Entry 1IBT (X-ray diffraction, 2.60 A resolution); this record covers chains E and F of the 6 polymer chains in the assembly.

# Chain E
Name: Histidine decarboxylase beta chain
From: Lactobacillus sp
Notes: EC 4.1.1.22; fragment: beta chain (residues 1-81)
Reference sequence: P00862 (DCHS_LACS3); residues 1-81 here = UniProt positions 1-81
Sequence (81 residues; each row starts with the number of its first residue):
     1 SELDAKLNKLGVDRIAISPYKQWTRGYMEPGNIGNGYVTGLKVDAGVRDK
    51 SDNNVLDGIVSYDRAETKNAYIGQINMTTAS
Sequence notes: engineered mutation Asn53 (Asp in P00862), Asn54 (Asp in P00862)
From the paper describing this entry:
  - mutagenesis - I59A: abolished catalytic activity (citing earlier work)

# Chain F
Name: Histidine decarboxylase alpha chain
From: Lactobacillus sp
Notes: EC 4.1.1.22; fragment: alpha chain (residues 82-310)
Reference sequence: P00862 (DCHS_LACS3); aligned to UniProt positions 83-311 over residues 82-310 (the alignment contains insertions or deletions, so no single offset holds)
Sequence (229 residues; row label = number of the first residue in the row):
    82 XFTGVQGRVIGYDILRSPEVDKAKPLFTETQWDGSELPIYDAKPLQDALV
   132 EYFGTEQDRRHYPAPGSFIVCANKGVTAERPKNDADMKPGQGYGVWSAIA
   182 ISFAKDPTKDSSMFVEDAGVWETPNEDELLEYLEGRRKAMAKSIAECGQD
   232 AHASFESSWIGFAYTMMEPGQIGNAITVAPYVSLPIDSIPGGSILTPDKD
   282 MEIMENLTMPEWLEKMGYKSLSANNALKY
Sequence notes: modified residue (82)
Modified residues: PYR (pyruvic acid) at position 82
Curated features (UniProtKB/Swiss-Prot):
  - active site: Glu197 (Proton donor)
From the paper describing this entry:
  - catalytic residues: Glu197 (citing earlier work)

# Interface between chain E and chain F
Pairs across the interface (164; chain E residue first):
  Ser1(E) with Glu283(F); Glu286(F), hydrogen bond (backbone-side chain)
  Leu3(E) with Thr189(F)
  Asp4(E) with Arg89(F), salt bridge; Glu286(F)
  Leu7(E) with Val86(F); Thr189(F)
  Val12(E) with Val86(F); Gln87(F)
  Arg14(E) with Val86(F); Gln87(F); Gly88(F), hydrogen bond (side chain-backbone); Arg89(F), hydrogen bond (backbone-side chain); Asp94(F), salt bridge; Met282(F); Glu286(F), salt bridge
  Ile15(E) with Pro278(F), hydrophobic; Met282(F), hydrophobic
  Ala16(E) with Val263(F); Ser264(F); Leu265(F), hydrogen bond (backbone-backbone); Met282(F)
  Ile17(E) with Ser264(F); Leu265(F); Ile267(F), hydrophobic; Ile270(F), hydrophobic; Asp281(F); Met282(F), hydrophobic
  Ser18(E) with Ser264(F); Leu265(F), hydrogen bond (backbone-backbone); Pro266(F)
  Tyr20(E) with Ala145(F), hydrophobic; Pro266(F)
  Lys21(E) with Asp268(F), salt bridge
  Gln22(E) with Arg140(F), hydrogen bond (side chain-backbone); Arg141(F), hydrogen bond (side chain-backbone); His142(F), hydrogen bond (backbone-side chain); Tyr143(F); Pro266(F); Asp268(F), hydrogen bond (backbone-side chain)
  Trp23(E) with Tyr143(F), hydrogen bond; Ala145(F); Pro146(F); Pro266(F)
  Thr24(E) with Tyr133(F); Phe134(F); His142(F), hydrogen bond (side chain-backbone); Tyr143(F), hydrogen bond (backbone-backbone); Pro144(F); Ala145(F), hydrogen bond (backbone-backbone); Ser264(F); Pro266(F)
  Arg25(E) with Ile150(F); Val263(F); Ser264(F), hydrogen bond (backbone-backbone)
  Gly26(E) with Phe149(F); Ile150(F); Tyr262(F)
  Tyr27(E) with Gln87(F), hydrogen bond; Tyr262(F), hydrogen bond (backbone-backbone)
  Glu29(E) with Ser148(F); Phe149(F), hydrogen bond (side chain-backbone)
  Asn32(E) with Ser264(F), hydrogen bond
  Ile33(E) with Ile275(F), hydrophobic; Pro278(F), hydrophobic
  Asn35(E) with Gln87(F), hydrogen bond (backbone-side chain)
  Gly36(E) with Gln87(F)
  Tyr37(E) with Thr84(F); Gly85(F), hydrogen bond (side chain-backbone); Gln87(F), hydrogen bond (backbone-backbone); Gly88(F); Arg89(F), hydrogen bond (backbone-backbone); Tyr262(F), hydrophobic; Val263(F)
  Val38(E) with Arg89(F); Ile91(F), hydrophobic; Pro261(F); Tyr262(F); Val263(F), hydrogen bond (backbone-backbone)
  Thr39(E) with Thr84(F); Arg89(F), hydrogen bond (backbone-backbone); Val90(F); Ile91(F), hydrogen bond (backbone-backbone); Phe195(F); Ala260(F); Pro261(F), hydrogen bond (side chain-backbone); Tyr262(F)
  Gly40(E) with Leu130(F); Ala260(F); Pro261(F)
  Leu41(E) with Gln127(F); Leu130(F); Ile182(F), hydrophobic; Phe195(F), hydrophobic; Val259(F)
  Lys42(E) with Thr258(F); Val259(F), hydrogen bond (backbone-backbone)
  Val43(E) with Gln127(F); Ile180(F), hydrophobic; Ala244(F); Ile257(F); Thr258(F); Tyr310(F)
  Asp44(E) with Ala244(F); Ala256(F); Ile257(F), hydrogen bond (backbone-backbone); Lys309(F), salt bridge; Tyr310(F)
  Ala45(E) with Tyr245(F); Asn255(F); Ala256(F), hydrophobic
  Gly46(E) with Gly254(F); Asn255(F), hydrogen bond (backbone-backbone)
  Val47(E) with Thr246(F); Ile253(F); Gly254(F)
  Arg48(E) with Ile253(F), hydrogen bond (backbone-backbone)
  Asp49(E) with Gly251(F)
  Lys50(E) with Glu160(F); Gly251(F), hydrogen bond (backbone-backbone)
  Asp57(E) with Ile253(F)
  Gly58(E) with Asn255(F)
  Ser61(E) with Asn255(F), hydrogen bond
  Tyr62(E) with Asn154(F), hydrogen bond; Asn255(F); Ile257(F), hydrophobic
  Ala65(E) with Ile257(F), hydrophobic
  Thr67(E) with Glu137(F)
  Asn69(E) with Gly135(F); Thr136(F); Leu308(F); Lys309(F), hydrogen bond (side chain-backbone); Tyr310(F)
  Ala70(E) with Leu130(F), hydrophobic; Gly135(F)
  Tyr71(E) with Phe134(F); Gly135(F), hydrogen bond (backbone-backbone); Thr136(F); Glu137(F); Arg140(F), hydrogen bond; Tyr143(F); Pro144(F)
  Ile72(E) with Phe134(F), hydrophobic
  Gln74(E) with Pro146(F); Gly147(F), hydrogen bond (backbone-backbone)
  Ile75(E) with Pro144(F), hydrophobic; Ala145(F); Ser148(F); Ile150(F), hydrophobic
  Asn76(E) with Gly147(F); Ser148(F), hydrogen bond (backbone-backbone); Phe149(F); Ile150(F)
  Met77(E) with Ile150(F); Cys152(F), hydrophobic; Asn154(F), hydrogen bond
  Thr78(E) with Ile150(F), hydrogen bond (backbone-backbone); Val151(F); Cys152(F), hydrogen bond (backbone-backbone)
  Thr79(E) with Cys152(F); Asn154(F), hydrogen bond
  Ala80(E) with Cys152(F), hydrogen bond (backbone-backbone); Ala153(F)
  Ser81(E) with PYR_82(F)
Interface residues without a listed pair, chain E (61 interface residues in all): Leu10, Asp13, Pro19, Met28, Glu66, Lys68
Interface residues without a listed pair, chain F (81 interface residues in all): Phe83, Ile95, Ala123, Leu126, Val131, Thr158, Ser178, Ala179, Pro188, Gly242, Phe243, Met248, Gln252, Asp279

# Overview
Chain E and chain F form an interface of 61 and 81 residues respectively, with 43 hydrogen bonds and 5 salt
bridges. Polar contacts include Asp4(E)-Arg89(F), Arg14(E)-Asp94(F) and Arg14(E)-Glu286(F). From UniProt:
active-site residue Glu197(F) on chain F. The paper reports the catalytic residue Glu197(F); I59A of chain E
abolishes catalytic activity.
Here chain E is Histidine decarboxylase beta chain and chain F is Histidine decarboxylase alpha chain, both
from Lactobacillus sp. Entry 1IBT (Structure of the D53,54N mutant of histidine decarboxylase at-170 C) was
determined by X-ray diffraction (same publication as 1IBU, 1IBV and 1IBW).
